PDB entry 2FSY | X-ray diffraction, 3.80 A resolution | chains A and B of the 7 polymer chains in the assembly

== Chain A (and B) ==
Protein: major capsid protein
Organism: Enterobacteria phage HK97
Notes: chain B of this document is another copy of the same molecule, construct and numbering; everything in this record applies to it too
Reference sequence: P49861 (COAT_BPHK7); residues 104-385 here = UniProt positions 104-385
Chain sequence (282 residues; row label = number of the first residue in the row):
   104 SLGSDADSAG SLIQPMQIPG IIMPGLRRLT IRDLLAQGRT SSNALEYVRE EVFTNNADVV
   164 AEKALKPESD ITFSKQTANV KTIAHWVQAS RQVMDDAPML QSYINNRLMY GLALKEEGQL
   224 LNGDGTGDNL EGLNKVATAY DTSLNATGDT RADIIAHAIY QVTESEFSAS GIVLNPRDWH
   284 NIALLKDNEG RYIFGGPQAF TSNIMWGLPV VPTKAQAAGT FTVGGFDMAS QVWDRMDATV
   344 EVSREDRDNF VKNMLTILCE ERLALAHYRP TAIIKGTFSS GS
Unresolved in the structure: 384-385
Swiss-Prot annotation at these positions:
  - cross-link: K169 (Isoaspartyl lysine isopeptide (Lys-Asn) (interchain with N-356)), N356 (Isoaspartyl lysine isopeptide (Asn-Lys) (interchain with K-169))
  - mutagenesis: K169 (K169Y: Loss of ability to form cross-links between subunits), N356 (N356D: Loss of cleavage and cross-linking), C362 (C362S: No loss in the ability to form cross-links)

== Chain A / chain B interface ==
Residue-residue contacts (95):
  I116(A) - S145(B)
  I116(A) - N146(B)
  Q117(A) - S145(B)  hydrogen bond (backbone-side chain)
  P118(A) - S145(B)
  P118(A) - A147(B)
  P118(A) - E149(B)
  M119(A) - T143(B)  hydrogen bond
  M119(A) - S145(B)
  M119(A) - A147(B)  hydrogen bond (backbone-backbone)
  M119(A) - L148(B)  hydrophobic
  M119(A) - E149(B)  hydrogen bond (backbone-backbone)
  M119(A) - W336(B)  hydrophobic
  Q120(A) - E149(B)  hydrogen bond
  I121(A) - E149(B)  hydrogen bond (backbone-backbone)
  I121(A) - Y150(B)  hydrophobic
  I121(A) - W336(B)  hydrophobic
  G123(A) - V151(B)
  I124(A) - V151(B)
  I124(A) - F176(B)  hydrophobic
  I125(A) - Y150(B)  hydrophobic
  I125(A) - V151(B)  hydrogen bond (backbone-backbone)
  I125(A) - R152(B)
  I125(A) - E153(B)  hydrogen bond (backbone-backbone)
  I125(A) - Y371(B)  hydrophobic
  I125(A) - R372(B)
  M126(A) - R372(B)
  P127(A) - E153(B)
  G128(A) - S268(B)
  G128(A) - E269(B)
  L129(A) - E269(B)
  R130(A) - E269(B)
  T185(A) - V162(B)
  T185(A) - V163(B)  hydrogen bond (backbone-backbone)
  I186(A) - D161(B)
  A187(A) - A160(B)
  A187(A) - D161(B)  hydrogen bond (backbone-backbone)
  A187(A) - V163(B)
  A187(A) - K169(B)
  A187(A) - P170(B)
  H188(A) - N158(B)
  H188(A) - A160(B)
  H188(A) - P170(B)
  H188(A) - S172(B)  hydrogen bond
  W189(A) - K169(B)  hydrogen bond (side chain-backbone)
  W189(A) - P170(B)  hydrogen bond (backbone-backbone)
  W189(A) - E171(B)
  W189(A) - S172(B)  hydrogen bond (backbone-backbone)
  V190(A) - S172(B)
  Y206(A) - E153(B)  hydrogen bond
  Y206(A) - F176(B)  hydrophobic
  R210(A) - E153(B)  salt bridge
  R210(A) - F156(B)
  G214(A) - N158(B)
  G214(A) - A160(B)
  K218(A) - A160(B)
  K218(A) - D161(B)  salt bridge
  Q222(A) - V162(B)
  D231(A) - V162(B)
  D231(A) - A164(B)
  N232(A) - V162(B)
  P279(A) - Y263(B)
  R280(A) - D244(B)  salt bridge
  R280(A) - S246(B)  hydrogen bond
  R280(A) - L247(B)
  R280(A) - Y263(B)  hydrogen bond (backbone-side chain)
  R280(A) - E267(B)  salt bridge
  H283(A) - A259(B)
  H283(A) - H260(B)  hydrogen bond
  H283(A) - Y263(B)
  L287(A) - H260(B)
  L287(A) - W309(B)  hydrophobic
  K289(A) - G251(B)
  K289(A) - T253(B)
  K289(A) - D256(B)  salt bridge
  E292(A) - D290(B)
  E292(A) - N291(B)  hydrogen bond (backbone-backbone)
  E292(A) - E292(B)
  R294(A) - E292(B)  salt bridge
  Y295(A) - D256(B)  hydrogen bond
  Y295(A) - W309(B)  hydrophobic
  G299(A) - W309(B)
  P300(A) - I296(B)  hydrophobic
  P300(A) - F297(B)  hydrophobic
  P300(A) - M308(B)
  P300(A) - W309(B)  hydrogen bond (backbone-backbone)
  Q301(A) - I296(B)  hydrogen bond (side chain-backbone)
  Q301(A) - F297(B)
  Q301(A) - T304(B)
  Q301(A) - W309(B)
  Q301(A) - G310(B)
  A302(A) - G310(B)
  F303(A) - W309(B)
  K317(A) - E267(B)
  K317(A) - E269(B)  salt bridge
  L361(A) - K169(B)
Other interface residues (no listed pair), chain A (47 interface residues in all): R131, Q191, L215, N284, G293
Other interface residues (no listed pair), chain B (50 interface residues in all): R142, I174, F270, I307

== In short ==
The interface between chain A and chain B involves 47 residues on one side and 50 on the other, with 22
hydrogen bonds and 7 salt bridges. Among the polar pairs are R210(A)-E153(B), K218(A)-D161(B) and
R280(A)-D244(B). From UniProt: 3 mutagenesis sites on chain A.
Both chains are major capsid protein (Enterobacteria phage HK97). Entry 2FSY (Bacteriophage HK97
Pepsin-treated Expansion Intermediate IV) was determined by X-ray diffraction, deposited together with 2FRP,
2FS3, 2FT1 and 2FTE.
